PDB entry 1C24 | X-ray diffraction, 1.70 A resolution | chain A

== Chain A ==
Protein: Methionine aminopeptidase
Source organism: Escherichia coli
Notes: EC 3.4.11.18; fragment: methionine phosphinate
UniProtKB: P07906 (AMPM_ECOLI); residue numbers follow UniProt; this construct covers 2-264
Chain sequence (263 residues; numbered 2 to 264; the number before each row is that of its first residue):
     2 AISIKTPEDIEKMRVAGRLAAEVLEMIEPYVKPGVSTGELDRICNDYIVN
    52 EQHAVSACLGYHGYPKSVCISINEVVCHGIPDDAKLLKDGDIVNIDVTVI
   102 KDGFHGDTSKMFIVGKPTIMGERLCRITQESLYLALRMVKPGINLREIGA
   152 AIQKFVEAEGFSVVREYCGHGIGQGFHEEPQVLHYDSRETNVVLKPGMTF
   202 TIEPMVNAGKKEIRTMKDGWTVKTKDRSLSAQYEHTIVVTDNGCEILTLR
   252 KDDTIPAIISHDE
Not modelled in the structure: 264
Differences from the reference sequence: engineered mutation Gln-175 (Arg in P07906)
Bound ions: Na+: Asn-74, Val-76, Ser-231; Co2+ site 1: Asp-97, Asp-108, Glu-235 (together with methionine phosphinate); Co2+ site 2: Asp-108, His-171, Glu-204, Glu-235 (together with methionine phosphinate)
Small-molecule neighbours: methionine phosphinate (MPJ; (1-amino-3-methylsulfanyl-propyl)-phosphinic acid): Cys-59, Tyr-62, Tyr-65, Cys-70, His-79, Asp-97, Thr-99, Asp-108, His-171, Phe-177, His-178, Glu-204, Trp-221, Glu-235

== Summary ==
Bound to chain A: methionine phosphinate. Asn-74, Val-76 and Ser-231 coordinate Na+. Asp-97, Asp-108 and
Glu-235 form the Co2+ site 1.
Chain A is Methionine aminopeptidase (Escherichia coli); the structure, E. coli methionine aminopeptidase:
methionine phosphinate complex, was determined by X-ray diffraction together with 1C21, 1C22, 1C23 and 1C27
from the same study.
